Entry 6N97 (X-ray diffraction, 1.75 A resolution); this record covers chains A and F of the 6 polymer chains in the assembly.

Chain A (and F):
Molecule: Methylmalonyl-CoA decarboxylase
Organism: Escherichia coli (strain K12)
Notes: EC 4.1.1.-; chain F of this document is another copy of the same molecule, construct and numbering; everything in this record applies to it too
UniProtKB: P52045 (SCPB_ECOLI); numbering as in UniProt (aligned over 1-261)
Chain sequence (261 residues; each row starts with the number of its first residue):
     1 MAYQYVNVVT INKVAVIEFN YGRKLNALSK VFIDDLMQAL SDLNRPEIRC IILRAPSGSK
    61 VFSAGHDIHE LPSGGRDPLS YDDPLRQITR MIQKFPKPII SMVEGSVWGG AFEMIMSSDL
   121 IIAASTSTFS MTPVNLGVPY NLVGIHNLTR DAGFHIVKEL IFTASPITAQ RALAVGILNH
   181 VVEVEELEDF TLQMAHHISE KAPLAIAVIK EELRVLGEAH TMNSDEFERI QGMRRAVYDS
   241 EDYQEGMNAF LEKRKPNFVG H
Disordered / not traced: 1
Differences from the reference sequence: engineered mutation A2 (Ser in P52045)
UniProt features mapped onto this chain:
  - binding site (substrate): A64 to I68, G110, T132, K253
Ion coordination: Ni2+: H220 (shared with 1 residue of chain B; 1 residue of chain C)
Residues lining bound ligands: (2R)-sulfonatepropionyl-amino(dethia)-CoA / (2S)-sulfonatepropionyl-amino(dethia)-CoA: K24, L25, A27, K60, V61, A64, G65, H66, D67, I68, H69, L71, L85, W108, G109, G110, M131, T132, P133, L136, V138, Y140, F250, K253

How chain A and chain F interact:
Pairs across the interface (52; chain A residue first):
  G75(A) with R76(F), hydrogen bond (backbone-side chain)
  R76(A) with G75(F), hydrogen bond (side chain-backbone); R235(F); D239(F), salt bridge
  D77(A) with R235(F), hydrogen bond (backbone-side chain)
  S80(A) with R235(F), hydrogen bond
  Y81(A) with D225(F), hydrogen bond; E228(F); R229(F)
  R90(A) with D225(F)
  N141(A) with E228(F), hydrogen bond
  L142(A) with S224(F); E228(F), hydrogen bond (backbone-side chain)
  V143(A) with S224(F); D225(F); E228(F), hydrogen bond (backbone-side chain)
  E218(A) with N223(F); D225(F)
  H220(A) with N223(F)
  T221(A) with T221(F), hydrogen bond; M222(F); N223(F)
  M222(A) with T221(F); M222(F), hydrogen bond (backbone-backbone); F227(F)
  N223(A) with E218(F); H220(F); T221(F); F227(F)
  S224(A) with L142(F); V143(F); M222(F); F227(F)
  D225(A) with Y81(F), hydrogen bond; R90(F); V143(F); E218(F)
  F227(A) with M222(F); N223(F); S224(F); F227(F), hydrophobic; E228(F)
  E228(A) with Y81(F); N141(F), hydrogen bond; L142(F), hydrogen bond (side chain-backbone); V143(F), hydrogen bond (side chain-backbone); F227(F)
  R229(A) with Y81(F)
  R235(A) with R76(F); D77(F), hydrogen bond (side chain-backbone); S80(F), hydrogen bond
  D239(A) with R76(F), salt bridge
Other interface residues (no listed pair), chain A (26 interface residues in all): D82, R86, Q231, G232, Y238
Other interface residues (no listed pair), chain F (26 interface residues in all): D83, R86, Q231, G232, Y238

Summary:
The chain A/chain F interface involves 26 residues from each chain, with 16 hydrogen bonds and 2 salt bridges.
Among the polar pairs are R76(A)-D239(F), G75(A)-R76(F) and D77(A)-R235(F). Ligands of chain A:
(2R)-sulfonatepropionyl-amino(dethia)-CoA / (2S)-sulfonatepropionyl-amino(dethia)-CoA. From UniProt: 8
substrate-binding residues on chain A.
Chain A and chain F are both Methylmalonyl-CoA decarboxylase (Escherichia coli (strain K12)); the structure,
Methylmalonyl-CoA decarboxylase in complex with 2-sulfonate-propionyl-amino(dethia)-CoA, was determined by
X-ray diffraction together with 6N92, 6N93, 6N94, 6N95 and 6N96 from the same study.
